4YFX - chains C and E of the 6 polymer chains in the assembly; structure by X-ray diffraction, 3.84 A resolution.

[Chain C]
Molecule: DNA-directed RNA polymerase subunit beta
From: Escherichia coli O139:H28 (strain E24377A / ETEC)
Notes: EC 2.7.7.6
UniProtKB: A7ZUK1 (RPOB_ECO24); residues 1-1342 here = UniProt positions 1-1342
Chain sequence (1342 residues; numbered 1 to 1342; the number before each row is that of its first residue):
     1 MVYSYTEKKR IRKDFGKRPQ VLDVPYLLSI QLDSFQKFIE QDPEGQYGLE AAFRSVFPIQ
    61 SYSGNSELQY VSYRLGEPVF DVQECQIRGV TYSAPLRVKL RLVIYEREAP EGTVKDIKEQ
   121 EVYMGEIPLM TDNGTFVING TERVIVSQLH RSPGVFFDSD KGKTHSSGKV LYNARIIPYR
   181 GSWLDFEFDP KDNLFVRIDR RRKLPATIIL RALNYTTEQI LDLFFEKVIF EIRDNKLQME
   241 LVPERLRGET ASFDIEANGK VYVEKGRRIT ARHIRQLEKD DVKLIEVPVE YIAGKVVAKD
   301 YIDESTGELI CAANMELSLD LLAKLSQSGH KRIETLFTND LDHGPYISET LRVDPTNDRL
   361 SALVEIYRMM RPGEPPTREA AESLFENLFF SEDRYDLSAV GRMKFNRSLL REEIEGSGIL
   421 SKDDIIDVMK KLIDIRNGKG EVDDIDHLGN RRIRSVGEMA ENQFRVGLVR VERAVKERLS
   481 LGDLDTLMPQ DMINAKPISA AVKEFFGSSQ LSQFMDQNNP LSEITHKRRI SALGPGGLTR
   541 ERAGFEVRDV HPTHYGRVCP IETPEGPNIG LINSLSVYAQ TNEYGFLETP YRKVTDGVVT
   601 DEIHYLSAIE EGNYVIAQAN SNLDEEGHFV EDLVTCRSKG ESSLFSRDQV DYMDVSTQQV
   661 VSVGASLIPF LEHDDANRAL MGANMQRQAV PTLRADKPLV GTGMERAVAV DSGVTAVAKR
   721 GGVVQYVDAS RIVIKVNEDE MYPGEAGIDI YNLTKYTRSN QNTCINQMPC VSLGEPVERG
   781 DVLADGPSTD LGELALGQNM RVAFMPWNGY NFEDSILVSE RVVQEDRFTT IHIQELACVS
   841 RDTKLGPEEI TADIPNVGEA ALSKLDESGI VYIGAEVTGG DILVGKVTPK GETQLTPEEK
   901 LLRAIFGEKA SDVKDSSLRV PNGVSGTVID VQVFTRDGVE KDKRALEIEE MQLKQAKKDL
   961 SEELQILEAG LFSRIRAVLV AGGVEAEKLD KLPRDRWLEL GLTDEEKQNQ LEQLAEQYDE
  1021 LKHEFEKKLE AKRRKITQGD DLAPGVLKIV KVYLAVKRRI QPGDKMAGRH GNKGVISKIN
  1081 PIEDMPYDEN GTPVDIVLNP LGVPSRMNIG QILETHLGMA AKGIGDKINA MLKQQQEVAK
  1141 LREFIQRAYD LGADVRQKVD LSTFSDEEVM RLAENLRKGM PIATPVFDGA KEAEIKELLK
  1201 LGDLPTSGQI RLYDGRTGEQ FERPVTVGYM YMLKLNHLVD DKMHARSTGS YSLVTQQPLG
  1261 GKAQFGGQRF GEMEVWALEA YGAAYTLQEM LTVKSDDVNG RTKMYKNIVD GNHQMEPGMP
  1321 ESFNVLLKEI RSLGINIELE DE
Disordered / not traced: 1-2
Ligand contacts: Myxopyronin B (4C4): Phe1270, Gly1271, Glu1272, Val1275, Trp1276, Glu1279, Ser1322, Phe1323, Leu1326
UniProt features mapped onto this chain:
  - modified residue (N6-acetyllysine): Lys1022, Lys1200

[Chain E]
Molecule: DNA-directed RNA polymerase subunit omega
From: Escherichia coli O139:H28 (strain E24377A / ETEC)
Notes: EC 2.7.7.6
UniProtKB: A7ZTK1 (RPOZ_ECO24); numbering as in UniProt (aligned over 1-91)
Chain sequence (91 residues; row label = number of the first residue in the row):
     1 MARVTVQDAV EKIGNRFDLV LVAARRARQM QVGGKDPLVP EENDKTTVIA LREIEEGLIN
    61 NQILDVRERQ EQQEQEAAEL QAVTAIAEGR R
Disordered / not traced: 1, 91

[How chain C and chain E interact]
Pairs across the interface (8; chain C residue first):
  Gly1282(C) with Phe17(E)
  Gly1311(C) with Gln31(E)
  Asn1312(C) with Arg28(E); Gln31(E); Val32(E)
  His1313(C) with Arg28(E); Gln31(E), hydrogen bond (backbone-side chain)
  Gln1314(C) with Arg28(E), hydrogen bond
Also at the interface, not in a pair above, chain C (6 interface residues in all): Tyr1285
Also at the interface, not in a pair above, chain E (5 interface residues in all): Leu21

[In short]
The interface between chain C and chain E involves 6 residues on one side and 5 on the other, with 2 hydrogen
bonds. Polar pairs include His1313(C)-Gln31(E) and Gln1314(C)-Arg28(E). Chain C binds Myxopyronin B.
Chain C is DNA-directed RNA polymerase subunit beta and chain E is DNA-directed RNA polymerase subunit omega,
both from Escherichia coli O139:H28 (strain E24377A / ETEC); the structure, Escherichia coli RNA polymerase in
complex with Myxopyronin B, was determined by X-ray diffraction, deposited together with 4YFK and 4YFN.
